PDB entry 7ADB | electron microscopy, 4.40 A resolution (low resolution: residue-level contacts below are approximate; hydrogen-bond / salt-bridge calls are withheld) | chains b and c of the 15 polymer chains in the assembly

[Chain b (and c)]
Protein: Transcription termination factor Rho
Organism: Escherichia coli
Notes: EC 3.6.4.-; chain c of this document is another copy of the same molecule, construct and numbering; everything in this record applies to it too
UniProt: A0A0A0GPI6 (A0A0A0GPI6_ECOLX); residues 1-419 here correspond to UniProt positions 25-443 (UniProt number = residue number + 24)
Amino-acid sequence (419 residues; each row starts with the number of its first residue):
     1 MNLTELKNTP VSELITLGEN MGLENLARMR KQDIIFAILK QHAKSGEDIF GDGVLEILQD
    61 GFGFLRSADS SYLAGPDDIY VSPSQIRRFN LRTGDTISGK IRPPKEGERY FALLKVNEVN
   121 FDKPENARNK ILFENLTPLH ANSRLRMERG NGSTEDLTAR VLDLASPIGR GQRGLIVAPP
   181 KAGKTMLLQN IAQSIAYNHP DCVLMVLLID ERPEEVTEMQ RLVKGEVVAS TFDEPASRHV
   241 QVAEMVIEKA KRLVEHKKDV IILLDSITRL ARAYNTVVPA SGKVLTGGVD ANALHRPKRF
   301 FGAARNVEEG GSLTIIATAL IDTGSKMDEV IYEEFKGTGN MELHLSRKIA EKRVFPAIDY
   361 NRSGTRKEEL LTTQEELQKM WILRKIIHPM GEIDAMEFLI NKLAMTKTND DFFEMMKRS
Not modelled in the structure: 418-419
Small-molecule neighbours:
  - ADP (adenosine-5'-diphosphate): Glu155, Thr158, Lys181, Ala182, Gly183, Lys184, Thr185, Met186, Phe355
  - beryllium trifluoride (BEF): Lys184, Arg212, Arg269

[Chain b / chain c interface]
Pairs across the interface (51):
  Ala127(b) - Arg28(c)
  Arg128(b) - Asn25(c)
  Arg128(b) - Arg28(c)
  Lys130(b) - Ala27(c)
  Lys130(b) - Arg28(c)
  Ile131(b) - Val11(c)
  Leu132(b) - Ala27(c)
  Leu132(b) - Arg28(c)
  Leu132(b) - Met29(c)
  Leu132(b) - Arg30(c)
  Glu134(b) - Arg30(c)
  Asn135(b) - Val11(c)
  Asn135(b) - Arg30(c)
  Asn135(b) - Lys31(c)
  Thr137(b) - Arg221(c)
  Pro138(b) - Pro213(c)
  Pro138(b) - Glu214(c)
  Pro138(b) - Thr217(c)
  Leu139(b) - Glu214(c)
  His140(b) - Glu214(c)
  His140(b) - Glu215(c)
  His140(b) - Glu218(c)
  Arg173(b) - Arg212(c)
  Arg173(b) - Pro213(c)
  Arg173(b) - Glu214(c)
  Lys283(b) - Thr276(c)
  His295(b) - Asp233(c)
  His295(b) - Glu234(c)
  His295(b) - Pro235(c)
  Lys298(b) - Phe232(c)
  Lys298(b) - Glu234(c)
  Gly302(b) - Phe232(c)
  Arg305(b) - Asp233(c)
  Glu333(b) - Thr323(c)
  Glu333(b) - Ser325(c)
  Glu333(b) - Met327(c)
  Glu333(b) - Asp328(c)
  Lys336(b) - Thr323(c)
  Gly337(b) - Arg212(c)
  Thr338(b) - Arg212(c)
  Thr338(b) - Phe232(c)
  Gly339(b) - Arg212(c)
  Asn340(b) - Arg212(c)
  Asn340(b) - Glu214(c)
  Glu342(b) - Arg212(c)
  Arg366(b) - Lys181(c)
  Arg366(b) - Arg212(c)
  Arg384(b) - Arg353(c)
  Lys385(b) - Lys352(c)
  Lys385(b) - Arg353(c)
  His388(b) - Glu351(c)
Also at the interface, not in a pair above, chain b (36 interface residues in all): Phe89, Asn90, Asn129, Leu285, Ala291, Arg299, Lys367, Trp381
Also at the interface, not in a pair above, chain c (33 interface residues in all): Ile15, Met186, Arg269, Arg272, Val277, Val278

[In short]
36 residues of chain b and 33 residues of chain c are in contact. Ligands of chain b: beryllium trifluoride
and ADP.
Both chains are Transcription termination factor Rho (Escherichia coli). Entry 7ADB (Transcription termination
intermediate complex 1 delta NusG) was determined by electron microscopy together with 6Z9P, 6Z9Q, 6Z9R, 6Z9S,
6Z9T, 7ADC, 7ADD and 7ADE from the same study.
